PDB entry 7R1F | electron microscopy, 2.58 A resolution | chains C and R of the 6 polymer chains in the assembly

[Chain C]
Molecule: Polymerase basic protein 2
From: Influenza B virus (B/Memphis/13/2003)
UniProt: Q5V8X3 (Q5V8X3_9INFB); residues 1-770 here = UniProt positions 1-770
Chain sequence (798 residues; numbered -8 to 789; the number before each row is that of its first residue; numbers below 1 keep their minus sign (Gly-8 is residue -8)):
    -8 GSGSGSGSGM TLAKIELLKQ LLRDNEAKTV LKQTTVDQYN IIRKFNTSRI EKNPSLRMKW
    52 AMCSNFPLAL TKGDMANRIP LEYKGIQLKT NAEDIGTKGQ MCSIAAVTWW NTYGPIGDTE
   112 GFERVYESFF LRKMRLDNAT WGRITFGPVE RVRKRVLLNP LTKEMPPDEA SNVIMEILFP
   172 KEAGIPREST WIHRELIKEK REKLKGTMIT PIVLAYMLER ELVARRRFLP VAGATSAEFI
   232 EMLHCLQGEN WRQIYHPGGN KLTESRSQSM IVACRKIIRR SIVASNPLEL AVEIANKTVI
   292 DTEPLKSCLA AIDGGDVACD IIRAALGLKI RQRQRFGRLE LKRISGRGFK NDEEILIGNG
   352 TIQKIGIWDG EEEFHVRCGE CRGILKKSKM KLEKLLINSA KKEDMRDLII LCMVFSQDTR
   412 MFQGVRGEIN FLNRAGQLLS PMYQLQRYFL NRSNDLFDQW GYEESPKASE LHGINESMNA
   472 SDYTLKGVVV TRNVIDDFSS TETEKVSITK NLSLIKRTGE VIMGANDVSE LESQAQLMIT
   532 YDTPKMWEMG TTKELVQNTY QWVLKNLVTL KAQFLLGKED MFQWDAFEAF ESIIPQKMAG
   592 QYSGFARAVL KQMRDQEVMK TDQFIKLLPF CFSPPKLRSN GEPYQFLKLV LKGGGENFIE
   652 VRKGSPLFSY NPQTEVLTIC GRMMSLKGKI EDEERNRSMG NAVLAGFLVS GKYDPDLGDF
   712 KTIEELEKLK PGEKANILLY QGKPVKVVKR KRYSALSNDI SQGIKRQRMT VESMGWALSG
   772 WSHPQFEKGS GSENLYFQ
Not modelled in the structure: -8 to 0, 485-495, 741-789
Construct notes: expression tag (-8 to 0, 771-789)
Small-molecule neighbours: 7-methyl-gpppa (GTA; p1-7-methylguanosine-P3-adenosine-5',5'-triphosphate): Gln259, Ile262, Arg266, Gly306, Asp307, Gln325, Arg326, Arg334, Lys341, Gly357, Trp359, Glu363, Phe365, Lys378, Phe406, Gln408, Ser431, Tyr434, Ser520, Leu522

[Chain R]
Molecule: 3' vRNA
Sequence (21 nucleotides; each row starts with the number of its first residue; numbers below 1 keep their minus sign (U-1 is residue -1)):
    -1 UAUACAACUG AGAAAGCUAU U
Not modelled in the structure: -1 to 7

[How chain C and chain R interact]
Residue-residue contacts (12; chain C residue first):
  Arg40(C) - A9(R)  salt bridge to the phosphate
  Lys43(C) - A9(R)  base contact
  Lys43(C) - G10(R)  salt bridge to the phosphate
  Tyr117(C) - U19(R)  phosphate contact
  Leu149(C) - U16(R)  phosphate contact
  Ile203(C) - U19(R)  sugar contact
  Tyr207(C) - U19(R)  stacking on the base
  Arg216(C) - U16(R)  salt bridge to the phosphate
  Arg216(C) - A17(R)  salt bridge to the phosphate
  Arg218(C) - C15(R)  phosphate contact
  Arg218(C) - U16(R)  salt bridge to the phosphate
  Arg425(C) - G14(R)  salt bridge to the phosphate
Interface residues without a listed pair, chain C (10 interface residues in all): Arg48

[In short]
10 residues of chain C and 7 residues of chain R are in contact, with 6 salt bridges and 1 aromatic stacking
contact. Among the polar pairs are Arg40(C)-A9(R), Lys43(C)-G10(R) and Arg216(C)-U16(R). Bound to chain C:
7-methyl-gpppa.
Chain C is Polymerase basic protein 2 (Influenza B virus (B/Memphis/13/2003)) and chain R is 3' vRNA; the
structure, Early transcription elongation state of influenza B polymerase backtracked due to double
incoproation of nucleotide analogue ..., was determined by electron microscopy together with 8BDR, 8BE0 and
8BF5 from the same study.
